PDB entry 4LV5 | X-ray diffraction, 1.70 A resolution | chains A and B

== Chain A ==
Name: Rhoptry protein 5B
Organism: Toxoplasma gondii
Reference sequence: F2YGR7 (F2YGR7_TOXGO); numbering as in UniProt (aligned over 175-541)
Chain sequence (371 residues; each row starts with the number of its first residue):
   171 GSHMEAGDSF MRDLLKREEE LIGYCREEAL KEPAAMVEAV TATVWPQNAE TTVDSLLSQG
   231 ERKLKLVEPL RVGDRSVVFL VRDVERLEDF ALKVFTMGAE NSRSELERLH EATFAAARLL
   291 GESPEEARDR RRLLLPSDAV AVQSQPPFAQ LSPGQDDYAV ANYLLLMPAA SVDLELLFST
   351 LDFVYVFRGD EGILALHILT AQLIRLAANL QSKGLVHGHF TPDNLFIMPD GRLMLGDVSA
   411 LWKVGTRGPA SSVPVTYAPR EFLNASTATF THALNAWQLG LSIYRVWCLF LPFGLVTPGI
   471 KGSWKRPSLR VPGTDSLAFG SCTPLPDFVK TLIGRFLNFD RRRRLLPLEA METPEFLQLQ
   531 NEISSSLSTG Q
Unresolved in the structure: 171-174, 288-301, 539-541
Sequence notes: expression tag (171-174)
Disulfide bonds: Cys458-Cys492
Covalent attachments: beta-mercaptoethanol (BME) linked to Cys195
Residues lining bound ligands: ADP (adenosine-5'-diphosphate): Leu240, Arg241, Val242, Gly243, Asp244, Arg245, Ser246, Val248, Ala261, Lys263, Leu304, Met337, Pro338, Ala339, Ala340, Asp343, Asp393, Phe396
Curated features (UniProtKB/Swiss-Prot):
  - binding site (ATP): Arg241, Asp244, Arg245, Ser246, Lys263, Met337, Pro338, Ala340, Asp343, Asp393
  - binding site (ADP): Asp244, Ser246, Lys263, Met337, Pro338, Ala340, Asp393
  - binding site (Mg(2+)): Asp393, Asp407
  - glycosylation: Asn434 (N-linked (GlcNAc...) asparagine)
  - mutagenesis: His389 (H389D: Does not affect ATP-binding activity. Does not restore kinase activity)

== Chain B ==
Name: Interferon-inducible GTPase 1
Organism: Mus musculus
Notes: EC 3.6.5.-
Reference sequence: Q9QZ85 (IIGP1_MOUSE); residue numbers follow UniProt; this construct covers 1-413
Chain sequence (423 residues; numbered -9 to 413; the number before each row is that of its first residue; numbers below 1 keep their minus sign (Gly-9 is residue -9)):
    -9 GSPGIPGSTT MGQLFSSPKS DENNDLPSSF TGYFKKFNTG RKIISQEILN LIELRMRKGN
    51 IQLTNSAISD ALKEIDSSVL NVAVTGETGS GKSSFINTLR GIGNEEEGAA KTGVVEVTME
   111 RHPYKHPNIP NVVFWDLPGI GSTNFPPNTY LEKMKFYEYD FFIIISATRF KKNDIDIAKA
   171 ISMMKKEFYF VRTKVDSDIT NEADGKPQTF DKEKVLQDIR LNCVNTFREN GIAEPPIFLL
   231 SNKNVCHYDF PVLMDKLISD LPIYKRHNFM VSLPNITDSV IEKKRQFLKQ RIWLEGFAAD
   291 LVNIIPSLTF LLDSDLETLK KSMKFYRTVF GVDETSLQRL ARDWEIEVDQ VEAMIKSPAV
   351 FKPTDEETIQ ERLSRYIQEF CLANGYLLPK NSFLKEIFYL KYYFLDMVTE DAKTLLKEIC
   411 LRN
Unresolved in the structure: -9 to 13, 354-355, 412-413
Sequence notes: expression tag (-9 to 0)
Disulfide bonds: Cys236-Cys410
Residues lining bound ligands: GDP (guanosine-5'-diphosphate): Glu77, Thr78, Gly79, Ser80, Gly81, Lys82, Ser83, Ser84, Asn94, Thr102, Gly103, Thr183, Lys184, Asp186, Ser187, Leu230, Ser231, Asn232, Lys233
Curated features (UniProtKB/Swiss-Prot):
  - binding site (GDP): Gly79, Gly81, Lys82, Ser83, Ser84, Thr102, Gly103, Lys184, Asp186, Ser187, Asn232
  - modified residue ((Microbial infection) Phosphothreonine): Thr102, Thr108
  - lipidation: Gly2 (N-myristoyl glycine)
  - mutagenesis: Gly2 (G2A: Protein is detected exclusively in the aqueous phase), Lys82 (K82A: Constitutively active. Binds GTP but fails to hydrolyze it. Does not localize to the parasitophorous vacuole membrane following T.gondii infection), Ser83 (S83N: Abrogates interaction with HOOK3. Greatly reduces binding affinity for GDP and GTP. Abolishes GTP-dependent oligomer formation), Thr102 (T102A: Abolishes interaction with T.gondii GRA7. Abolishes GTPase activity. Reduces GTP-dependent oligomerization; T102D: Abolishes GTPase activity. Reduces GTP-dependent oligomerization ...), Thr108 (T108A: Abolishes interaction with T.gondii GRA7. Abolishes GTPase activity. Reduces GTP-dependent oligomerization; T108D: Abolishes GTPase activity. Reduces GTP-dependent oligomerization ...), Lys161 (K161E: Blocks T.gondii ROP5 binding), Lys162 (K162E: Blocks T.gondii ROP5 binding), Asp164 (D164A: Blocks T.gondii ROP5 binding), Lys196 (K196D: Blocks T.gondii ROP5 binding), Pro197 (P197H: Blocks T.gondii ROP5 binding), Asn212 (N212R: Blocks T.gondii ROP5 binding), Cys213 (C213R: Blocks T.gondii ROP5 binding)

== Chain A / chain B interface ==
Contacting residue pairs (36; chain A residue first):
  Glu188(A) - Lys196(B)  salt bridge
  Glu190(A) - Gly195(B)
  Glu190(A) - Lys196(B)
  Glu190(A) - Pro197(B)
  Glu190(A) - Gln198(B)  hydrogen bond
  Leu191(A) - Gly195(B)
  Leu191(A) - Lys196(B)
  Tyr194(A) - Asp194(B)
  Tyr194(A) - Gly195(B)
  Asp352(A) - Arg159(B)  salt bridge
  Phe353(A) - Asn191(B)
  Val354(A) - Asn191(B)
  Val354(A) - Glu192(B)
  Tyr355(A) - Arg159(B)
  Arg358(A) - Glu192(B)  salt bridge
  Arg358(A) - Asp208(B)
  Arg358(A) - Ile209(B)
  Arg358(A) - Asn212(B)
  Gly359(A) - Asn212(B)  hydrogen bond (backbone-side chain)
  Asp360(A) - Asn215(B)
  Asp360(A) - Glu219(B)
  Leu459(A) - Arg159(B)
  Phe489(A) - Lys162(B)
  Gly490(A) - Lys161(B)
  Gly490(A) - Lys162(B)  hydrogen bond (backbone-backbone)
  Gly490(A) - Asn163(B)  hydrogen bond (backbone-backbone)
  Ser491(A) - Glu77(B)  hydrogen bond
  Ser491(A) - Lys161(B)  hydrogen bond (backbone-side chain)
  Cys492(A) - Phe160(B)
  Cys492(A) - Lys161(B)
  Cys492(A) - Lys162(B)  hydrogen bond (backbone-backbone)
  Thr493(A) - Phe160(B)
  Pro494(A) - Phe160(B)
  Pro494(A) - Lys161(B)
  Pro494(A) - Lys162(B)
  Lys500(A) - Lys162(B)
Also at the interface, not in a pair above, chain A (24 interface residues in all): Arg187, Val356, Cys458, Phe460, Leu495
Also at the interface, not in a pair above, chain B (24 interface residues in all): Thr158, Ile165, Asp188, Thr199, Val205, Thr216

== Summary ==
Chain A and chain B each contribute 24 residues to their interface; the contacts include 7 hydrogen bonds and
3 salt bridges. Among the polar pairs are Glu188(A)-Lys196(B), Asp352(A)-Arg159(B) and Arg358(A)-Glu192(B).
Ligands of chain A: ADP. Ligands of chain B: GDP.
Chain A is Rhoptry protein 5B (Toxoplasma gondii) and chain B is Interferon-inducible GTPase 1 (Mus musculus);
the structure, Murine IRGa6 bound to Toxoplasma ROP5B, a pseudokinase GDI, was determined by X-ray
diffraction.
